PDB entry 9E13 | electron microscopy, 4.50 A resolution (low resolution: residue-level contacts below are approximate; hydrogen-bond / salt-bridge calls are withheld) | chains D and H of the 14 polymer chains in the assembly

[Chain D]
Molecule: Cytoplasmic dynein 1 intermediate chain 2
Organism: Homo sapiens
UniProtKB: Q13409 (DC1I2_HUMAN); the author numbering skips numbers that UniProt does not, so the offset changes along the chain: -25 to 217 = UniProt 1-243; 244-638 = UniProt 244-638
Amino-acid sequence (638 residues; numbered -25 to 638; 26 numbers in that range are skipped by the numbering (no residue carries them; nothing is unmodelled there); the number before each row is that of its first residue; numbers below 1 keep their minus sign (Met-25 is residue -25)):
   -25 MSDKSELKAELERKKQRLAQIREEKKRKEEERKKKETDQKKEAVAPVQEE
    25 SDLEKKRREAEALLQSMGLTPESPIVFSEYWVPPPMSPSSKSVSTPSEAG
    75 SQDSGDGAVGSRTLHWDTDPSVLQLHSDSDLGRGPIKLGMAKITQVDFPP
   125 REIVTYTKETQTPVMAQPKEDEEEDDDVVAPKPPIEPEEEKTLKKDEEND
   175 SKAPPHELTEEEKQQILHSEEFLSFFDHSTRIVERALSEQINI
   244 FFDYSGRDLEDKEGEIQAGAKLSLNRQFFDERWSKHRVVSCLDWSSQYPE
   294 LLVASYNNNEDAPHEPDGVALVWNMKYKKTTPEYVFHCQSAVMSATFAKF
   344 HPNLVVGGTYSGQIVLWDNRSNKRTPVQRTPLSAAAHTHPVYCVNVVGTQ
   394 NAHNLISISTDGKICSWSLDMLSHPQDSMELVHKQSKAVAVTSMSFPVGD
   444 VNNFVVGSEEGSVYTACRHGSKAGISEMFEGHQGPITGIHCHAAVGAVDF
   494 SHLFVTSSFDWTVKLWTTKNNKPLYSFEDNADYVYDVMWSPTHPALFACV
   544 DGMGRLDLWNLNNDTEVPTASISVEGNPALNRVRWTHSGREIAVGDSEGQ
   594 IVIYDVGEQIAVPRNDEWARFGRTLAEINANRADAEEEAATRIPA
Unresolved in the structure: -25 to 181, 244-263, 622-638
Swiss-Prot annotation at these positions:
  - modified residue: Ser-24 (N-acetylserine), Ser25 (Diphosphoserine), Ser64 (Phosphoserine), Thr69 (Phosphothreonine), Ser71 (Phosphoserine), Ser75 (Phosphoserine), Ser78 (Phosphoserine)

[Chain H]
Molecule: Dynein light chain roadblock-type 1
Organism: Homo sapiens
UniProtKB: Q9NP97 (DLRB1_HUMAN); residues 1-96 here = UniProt positions 1-96
Amino-acid sequence (96 residues; numbered 1 to 96; the number before each row is that of its first residue):
     1 MAEVEETLKRLQSQKGVQGIIVVNTEGIPIKSTMDNPTTTQYASLMHSFI
    51 LKARSTVRDIDPQNDLTFLRIRSKKNEIMVAPDKDYFLIVIQNPTE
Unresolved in the structure: 1-2, 96
Swiss-Prot annotation at these positions:
  - modified residue: Ala2 (N-acetylalanine)

[How chain D and chain H interact]
Residue-residue contacts (34):
  Leu182(D) with Ile28(H); Ile30(H)
  Thr183(D) with Ile30(H)
  Glu184(D) with Ile30(H)
  Lys187(D) with Val22(H); Val23(H); Asn24(H); Thr25(H)
  Ile190(D) with Asn24(H)
  Leu191(D) with Val4(H); Val22(H)
  Glu194(D) with Glu3(H)
  Phe196(D) with Asn24(H)
  Phe199(D) with Asn24(H); Asp83(H); Lys84(H); Asp85(H)
  Phe200(D) with Glu3(H); Thr7(H)
  Ser203(D) with Tyr86(H)
  Val207(D) with Leu11(H); Gln14(H)
  Arg209(D) with Arg70(H)
  Ala210(D) with Lys15(H); Arg70(H)
  Leu211(D) with Gln14(H); Lys15(H)
  Ser212(D) with Arg72(H)
  Glu213(D) with Arg72(H)
  Gln214(D) with Arg72(H)
  Ile215(D) with Arg72(H); Pro94(H); Thr95(H)
  Ile217(D) with Lys74(H)
Other interface residues (no listed pair), chain D (21 interface residues in all): Ile206
Other interface residues (no listed pair), chain H (26 interface residues in all): Arg10, Pro29, Lys31, Phe68, Leu88

[In short]
21 residues of chain D face 26 of chain H across their interface.
Chain D is Cytoplasmic dynein 1 intermediate chain 2 and chain H is Dynein light chain roadblock-type 1, both
from Homo sapiens; the structure, Full-length human dynein-1 in phi-like comformation bound to a Lis1 dimer
under Lis1 condition, was determined by electron microscopy, deposited together with 9E0Z, 9E10, 9E11, 9E12
and 9E14.
